Entry 5B5N (X-ray diffraction, 3.30 A resolution); this record covers chains M and H of the 36 polymer chains in the assembly.

== Chain M ==
Molecule: Photosynthetic reaction center M subunit
Source organism: Thermochromatium tepidum
Reference sequence: A8ASG6 (A8ASG6_THETI); residue numbers follow UniProt; this construct covers 1-319
Sequence (319 residues; row label = number of the first residue in the row):
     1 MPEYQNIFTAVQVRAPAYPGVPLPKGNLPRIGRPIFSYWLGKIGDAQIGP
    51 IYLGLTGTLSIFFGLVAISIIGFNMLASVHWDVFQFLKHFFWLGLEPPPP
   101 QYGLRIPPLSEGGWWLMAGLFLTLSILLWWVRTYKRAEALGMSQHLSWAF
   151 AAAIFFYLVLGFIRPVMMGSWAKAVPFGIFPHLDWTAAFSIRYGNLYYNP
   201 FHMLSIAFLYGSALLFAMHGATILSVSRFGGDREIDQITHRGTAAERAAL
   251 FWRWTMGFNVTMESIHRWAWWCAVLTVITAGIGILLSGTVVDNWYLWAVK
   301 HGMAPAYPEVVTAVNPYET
Unresolved in the structure: 1
Metal / ion sites: Fe ion: His219, Glu234, His266 (shared with 2 residues of chain L)
Residues lining bound ligands:
  - bacteriochlorophyll a (BCL), molecule 1: Phe90, Leu122, Phe156, Tyr157, Leu160, Val175, Ile179, His182, Leu183, Trp185, Thr186
  - bacteriochlorophyll a (BCL), molecule 2: Leu122, Ile126, Ala153, Phe156, Tyr157, Leu160, Phe177, Trp185, Thr186, Ala187, Phe189, Ser190, Leu196, Tyr197, His202, Ser205, Ile206, Leu209, Tyr210, Thr276, Ala280, Gly283, Ile284
  - bacteriochlorophyll a (BCL), molecule 3: Thr186, Tyr197, Tyr210
  - bacteriochlorophyll a (BCL), molecule 4: Tyr197, Met203, Ile206, Ala207, Tyr210, Gly211, Leu214
  - bacteriopheophytin a (BPH), molecule 1: Ser60, Ile61, Phe62, Gly64, Leu65, Ser125, Ile126, Trp129, Thr133, Leu146, Ala149, Phe150, Ala153, Ala273, Val274, Val277
  - bacteriopheophytin a (BPH), molecule 2: Tyr210, Ala213, Leu214, Ala217, Met218, Trp252, Thr255
  - spirilloxanthin (CRT): Ile68, Ser69, Ile71, Gly72, Phe73, Met75, Phe90, Trp115, Leu116, Gly119, Leu120, Thr123, Tyr157, Leu160, Gly161, Phe162, Trp171, Val175, Pro176, Phe177, Gly178, His182
  - menaquinone 8 (MQ8): Leu214, Leu215, Met218, His219, Thr222, Ala245, Ala248, Ala249, Trp252, Met256, Phe258, Asn259, Val260, Thr261, Met262, Ile265, Trp268
  - phosphatidylglycerol (PGW; (1R)-2-{[(S)-{[(2S)-2,3-dihydroxypropyl]oxy}(hydroxy)phosphoryl]oxy}-1-[(hexadecanoyloxy)methyl]ethyl (9Z)-octadec-9-enoate): Ile31, Gly32, Arg33, Pro34, Ile35, Ile48

== Chain H ==
Molecule: Photosynthetic reaction center H subunit
Source organism: Thermochromatium tepidum
Reference sequence: D2Z0P9 (D2Z0P9_THETI); residues 1-259 here = UniProt positions 1-259
Sequence (259 residues; each row starts with the number of its first residue):
     1 MSAGITHYIDAAQITIWAFWLFFFGLIIYLRREDKREGYPLDSDRTERSG
    51 GRVKVVGFPDLPDPKTFVLPHNGGTVVAPRVEAPVAVNATPFSPAPGSPL
   101 VPNGDPMLSGFGPAASPDRPKHCDLTFEGLPKIVPMRVAKEFSIAEGDPD
   151 PRGMTVVGLDGEVAGTVSDVWVDRSEPQIRYLEVEVAANKKKVLLPIGFS
   201 RFDKKARKVKVDAIKAAHFANVPTLSNPDQVTLYEEDKVCAYYAGGKLYA
   251 TAERAGPLL
Unresolved in the structure: 1

== Chain M / chain H interface ==
Pairs across the interface (111):
  Pro2(M) - Arg201(H)
  Pro2(M) - Asp212(H)
  Glu3(M) - Phe199(H)
  Glu3(M) - Arg201(H)
  Glu3(M) - Asp212(H)  hydrogen bond (side chain-backbone)
  Glu3(M) - Ala213(H)  hydrogen bond (side chain-backbone)
  Glu3(M) - Lys247(H)  salt bridge
  Tyr4(M) - Gly198(H)
  Tyr4(M) - Ser200(H)
  Tyr4(M) - Arg201(H)
  Ala10(M) - Asp148(H)
  Ala10(M) - Phe202(H)  hydrophobic
  Ala10(M) - Lys204(H)  hydrogen bond (backbone-side chain)
  Val11(M) - Asp148(H)
  Val11(M) - Pro149(H)
  Val11(M) - Pro151(H)  hydrophobic
  Val11(M) - Ile179(H)
  Val11(M) - Phe202(H)  hydrophobic
  Gln12(M) - Ile144(H)
  Gln12(M) - Ala145(H)  hydrogen bond (backbone-backbone)
  Gln12(M) - Asp148(H)  hydrogen bond (backbone-side chain)
  Val13(M) - Ser143(H)
  Val13(M) - Pro177(H)
  Val13(M) - Gln178(H)
  Val13(M) - Ile179(H)  hydrophobic
  Arg14(M) - Phe142(H)
  Arg14(M) - Ser143(H)  hydrogen bond (backbone-backbone)
  Arg14(M) - Ala145(H)
  Val21(M) - Phe127(H)  hydrophobic
  Pro22(M) - Phe127(H)
  Tyr38(M) - Glu146(H)
  Tyr38(M) - Asp148(H)  hydrogen bond
  Asp45(M) - Glu176(H)
  Pro200(M) - Ile16(H)  hydrophobic
  Phe201(M) - Thr15(H)
  Phe201(M) - Ile16(H)  hydrophobic
  Leu204(M) - Ile16(H)  hydrophobic
  Leu204(M) - Phe19(H)  hydrophobic
  Phe208(M) - Phe19(H)  hydrophobic
  Arg228(M) - Phe199(H)
  Arg228(M) - Cys240(H)  hydrogen bond (backbone-side chain)
  Arg228(M) - Lys247(H)
  Phe229(M) - Phe199(H)  hydrophobic
  Phe229(M) - Cys240(H)  hydrophobic
  Phe229(M) - Ala244(H)  hydrophobic
  Asp232(M) - Arg180(H)  salt bridge
  Arg233(M) - Asp124(H)  salt bridge
  Arg233(M) - Ile133(H)
  Arg233(M) - Arg180(H)
  Arg233(M) - Glu236(H)  salt bridge
  Asp236(M) - Arg119(H)  salt bridge
  Asp236(M) - Asp124(H)
  Gln237(M) - Arg119(H)
  Ile238(M) - Glu37(H)
  Ile238(M) - Phe67(H)  hydrophobic
  Thr239(M) - Leu69(H)
  Thr239(M) - Val76(H)
  His240(M) - Leu69(H)
  His240(M) - Val76(H)
  His240(M) - Arg119(H)  hydrogen bond (backbone-side chain)
  His240(M) - Pro120(H)
  His240(M) - His122(H)
  His240(M) - Leu233(H)
  Arg241(M) - Glu37(H)  salt bridge
  Arg241(M) - Gly38(H)
  Arg241(M) - Glu82(H)  salt bridge
  Arg241(M) - Pro117(H)
  Arg241(M) - Arg119(H)
  Gly242(M) - Pro117(H)
  Gly242(M) - Arg119(H)
  Gly242(M) - Asp237(H)
  Thr243(M) - Ala115(H)
  Thr243(M) - Ser116(H)
  Thr243(M) - Pro117(H)
  Thr243(M) - Asp237(H)  hydrogen bond (backbone-side chain)
  Glu246(M) - Pro117(H)
  Arg247(M) - Gly112(H)  hydrogen bond (side chain-backbone)
  Arg247(M) - Pro113(H)  hydrogen bond (side chain-backbone)
  Arg247(M) - Ala114(H)
  Arg247(M) - Ala115(H)  hydrogen bond (side chain-backbone)
  Arg247(M) - Ala244(H)
  Arg253(M) - Leu41(H)
  Phe258(M) - Arg31(H)
  Asn259(M) - Arg31(H)  hydrogen bond (backbone-side chain)
  Asn259(M) - Asp34(H)
  Val260(M) - Asp34(H)
  Thr261(M) - Glu33(H)
  Thr261(M) - Asp34(H)
  Thr261(M) - Glu37(H)
  Glu263(M) - Lys65(H)  salt bridge
  Glu263(M) - Phe67(H)
  Ser264(M) - Glu33(H)
  Ser264(M) - Asp34(H)  hydrogen bond
  Arg267(M) - Leu30(H)
  Arg267(M) - Lys65(H)
  Trp268(M) - Ile27(H)  hydrophobic
  Trp268(M) - Leu30(H)  hydrophobic
  Trp268(M) - Asp34(H)  hydrogen bond
  Trp271(M) - Leu26(H)
  Trp271(M) - Tyr29(H)
  Val290(M) - Ala11(H)  hydrophobic
  Val291(M) - Ala12(H)  hydrophobic
  Trp294(M) - Ala12(H)  hydrophobic
  Trp297(M) - Asp10(H)  hydrogen bond
  Trp297(M) - Ala12(H)
  Lys300(M) - His7(H)  hydrogen bond (side chain-backbone)
  Lys300(M) - Tyr8(H)  hydrogen bond (backbone-side chain)
  Lys300(M) - Asp10(H)  salt bridge
  His301(M) - Tyr8(H)
  His301(M) - Asp10(H)  salt bridge
  His301(M) - Gln13(H)  hydrogen bond
Interface residues without a listed pair, chain M (52 interface residues in all): Ala15, Pro16, Tyr18, Leu275, Thr279, Leu286
Interface residues without a listed pair, chain H (71 interface residues in all): Phe22, Phe23, Arg80, Lys132, Glu141, Pro196, Ile197, Val211

== Overview ==
The interface between chain M and chain H involves 52 residues on one side and 71 on the other; the contacts
include 20 hydrogen bonds and 10 salt bridges. Polar pairs include Glu3(M)-Lys247(H), Asp232(M)-Arg180(H) and
Arg233(M)-Asp124(H).
Chain M is Photosynthetic reaction center M subunit and chain H is Photosynthetic reaction center H subunit,
both from Thermochromatium tepidum; the structure, Crystal structure of the Ba-substituted LH1-RC complex from
Tch. tepidum, was determined by X-ray diffraction, deposited together with 5B5M.
